PDB entry 7AB7 | X-ray diffraction, 1.80 A resolution | chains A and B

[Chain A (and B)]
Protein: Multi-sensor hybrid histidine kinase
Source organism: Chloroflexus aggregans (strain MD-66 / DSM 9485)
Notes: chain B of this document is another copy of the same molecule, construct and numbering; everything in this record applies to it too
UniProt: B8GAY9 (B8GAY9_CHLAD); residues 47-153 here = UniProt positions 47-153
Chain sequence (113 residues; numbered 47 to 159; the number before each row is that of its first residue):
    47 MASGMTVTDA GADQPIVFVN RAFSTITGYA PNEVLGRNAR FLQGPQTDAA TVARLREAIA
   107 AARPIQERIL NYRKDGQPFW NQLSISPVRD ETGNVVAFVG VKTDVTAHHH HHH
Not modelled in the structure: 47, 154-159 (chain B: 47, 152-159)
Sequence notes: engineered mutation Thr-52 (Ile in B8GAY9), Ala-85 (Cys in B8GAY9), Lys-148 (Gln in B8GAY9); expression tag (154-159)
Ligand contacts: FMN (flavin mononucleotide): Thr-52, Thr-54, Gln-60, Asn-84, Ala-85, Arg-86, Leu-88, Gln-89, Val-98, Leu-101, Arg-102, Ile-105, Ile-115, Asn-117, Asn-127, Leu-129, Ile-131, Phe-144, Val-145, Gly-146, Lys-148
Reported in the primary citation:
  - contacts within the chain: Thr-52/Lys-148 (hydrogen bond)
  - binding site for flavin mononucleotide: Lys-148

[Chain A / chain B interface]
Residue-residue contacts - 26 pairs, chain A then chain B:
  Ser-49(A) / Asp-136(B)
  Met-51(A) / Val-53(B)  hydrophobic
  Met-51(A) / Ala-143(B)  hydrophobic
  Val-63(A) / Phe-64(B)
  Phe-64(A) / Val-63(B)
  Phe-64(A) / Phe-64(B)  hydrophobic
  Gln-112(A) / Glu-137(B)
  Gln-128(A) / Glu-137(B)
  Leu-129(A) / Glu-137(B)
  Ser-130(A) / Glu-137(B)  hydrogen bond
  Val-134(A) / Val-145(B)  hydrophobic
  Val-134(A) / Val-147(B)  hydrophobic
  Asp-136(A) / Ser-49(B)  hydrogen bond
  Asp-136(A) / Val-147(B)
  Asp-136(A) / Thr-149(B)
  Glu-137(A) / Gln-112(B)
  Glu-137(A) / Gln-128(B)  hydrogen bond
  Glu-137(A) / Leu-129(B)
  Glu-137(A) / Ser-130(B)
  Glu-137(A) / Thr-149(B)  hydrogen bond (backbone-side chain)
  Thr-138(A) / Thr-149(B)
  Ala-143(A) / Met-51(B)  hydrophobic
  Val-145(A) / Val-134(B)  hydrophobic
  Val-147(A) / Val-134(B)  hydrophobic
  Val-147(A) / Arg-135(B)
  Val-147(A) / Asp-136(B)
Interface residues without a listed pair, chain A (20 interface residues in all): Val-53, Asn-66, Arg-135, Val-142, Thr-149
Interface residues without a listed pair, chain B (19 interface residues in all): Asn-66, Val-142

[Overview]
20 residues of chain A and 19 residues of chain B are in contact; the contacts include 4 hydrogen bonds. Polar
pairs include Ser-130(A)/Glu-137(B), Asp-136(A)/Ser-49(B) and Glu-137(A)/Gln-128(B). Ligands of chain A:
flavin mononucleotide. From the paper: a binding site for flavin mononucleotide at Lys-148(A); contacts within
the chain involving Thr-52(A) and Lys-148(A).
Chain A and chain B are both Multi-sensor hybrid histidine kinase (Chloroflexus aggregans (strain MD-66 / DSM
9485)); the structure, Structure of Chloroflexus aggregans flavin based fluorescent protein (CagFbFP) I52T
Q148K variant, was determined by X-ray diffraction, deposited together with 6YX4, 6YX6, 6YXB, 7AB6 and 7ABY.
